4PC0 - chains A and C; structure by X-ray diffraction, 2.50 A resolution.

# Chain A
Protein: Histone-binding protein RBBP4
Source organism: Homo sapiens
UniProtKB: Q09028 (RBBP4_HUMAN); numbering as in UniProt (aligned over 1-425)
Amino-acid sequence (425 residues; numbered 1 to 425; the number before each row is that of its first residue):
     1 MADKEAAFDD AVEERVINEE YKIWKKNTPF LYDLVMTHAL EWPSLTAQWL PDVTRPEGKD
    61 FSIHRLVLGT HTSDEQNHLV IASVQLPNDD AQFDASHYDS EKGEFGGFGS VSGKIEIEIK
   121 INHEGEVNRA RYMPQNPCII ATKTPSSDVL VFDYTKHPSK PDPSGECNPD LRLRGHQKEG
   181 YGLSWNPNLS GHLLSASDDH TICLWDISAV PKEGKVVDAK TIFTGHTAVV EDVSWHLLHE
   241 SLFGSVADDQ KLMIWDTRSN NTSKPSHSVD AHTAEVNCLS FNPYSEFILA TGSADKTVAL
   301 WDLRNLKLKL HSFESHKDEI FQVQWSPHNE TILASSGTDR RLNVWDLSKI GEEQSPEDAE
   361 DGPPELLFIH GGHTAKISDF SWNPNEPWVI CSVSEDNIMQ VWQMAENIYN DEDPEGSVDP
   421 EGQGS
Unresolved in the structure: 1-9, 412-425
Ion coordination: Ca2+ site 1: Ser100 (shared with 1 residue of chain B); Ca2+ site 2: Glu330 (shared with 1 residue of chain B)
UniProt features mapped onto this chain:
  - modified residue: Ala2 (N-acetylalanine), Lys4 (N6-acetyllysine), Ser110 (Phosphoserine), Lys160 (N6-acetyllysine), Ser355 (Phosphoserine)
  - cross-link (Glycyl lysine isopeptide (Lys-Gly)): Lys4 (interchain with G-Cter in SUMO2), Lys160 (interchain with G-Cter in SUMO2)
  - mutagenesis: Val35 (V35A: Loss of interaction with ARMC12), Pro43 (P43A: Loss of interaction with ZNF827 and loss of localization to telomeres; when associated with A-73), Ser73 (S73A: Loss of interaction with ZNF827 and loss of localization to telomeres; when associated with A-43), Glu126 to Asn128 (Loss of interaction with ZNF827), Glu126 (E126A: Loss of interaction with ZNF827 and loss of localization to telomeres; when associated with A-128 and A-179), Asn128 (N128A: Loss of interaction with ZNF827 and loss of localization to telomeres; when associated with A-126 and A-179), Glu179 (E179A: Loss of interaction with ZNF827 and loss of localization to telomeres; when associated with A-126 and A-128), Tyr181 (Y181A: Loss of interaction with ZNF827 and loss of localization to telomeres), Glu231 (E231A: Decreased interaction with ZNF827; when associated with A-277), Asn277 (N277A: Decreased interaction with ZNF827; when associated with A-231), Glu395 (E395A: Decreased interaction with ZNF827)

# Chain C
Protein: Metastasis-associated protein MTA1
UniProtKB: Q13330 (MTA1_HUMAN); residues 670-711 here correspond to UniProt positions 653-694 (UniProt number = residue number - 17)
Amino-acid sequence (42 residues; numbered 670 to 711; the number before each row is that of its first residue):
   670 KLLSSSETKR AARRPYKPIA LRQSQALPPR PPPPAPVNDE PI
Unresolved in the structure: 670, 691-711

# How chain A and chain C interact
Residue-residue contacts (33):
  Glu20(A) - Tyr685(C)
  Ile23(A) - Tyr685(C)
  Ile23(A) - Lys686(C)
  Ile23(A) - Pro687(C)
  Trp24(A) - Pro684(C)
  Asn27(A) - Pro684(C)
  Asn27(A) - Lys686(C)  hydrogen bond (side chain-backbone)
  Asn27(A) - Pro687(C)
  Asn27(A) - Ile688(C)  hydrogen bond (side chain-backbone)
  Phe30(A) - Ile688(C)  hydrophobic
  Leu31(A) - Ala680(C)
  Leu31(A) - Ala681(C)
  Arg340(A) - Tyr685(C)  hydrogen bond
  Arg341(A) - Tyr685(C)
  Gln354(A) - Lys678(C)  hydrogen bond
  Gln354(A) - Arg682(C)  hydrogen bond
  Glu357(A) - Arg683(C)  hydrogen bond (backbone-side chain)
  Asp358(A) - Arg679(C)  salt bridge
  Asp358(A) - Arg682(C)  hydrogen bond (backbone-side chain)
  Asp361(A) - Arg682(C)
  Asp361(A) - Arg683(C)  salt bridge
  Gly362(A) - Arg682(C)  hydrogen bond (backbone-side chain)
  Pro363(A) - Arg682(C)  hydrogen bond (backbone-side chain)
  Leu366(A) - Arg682(C)  hydrogen bond (backbone-side chain)
  Leu367(A) - Ala681(C)
  Phe368(A) - Ala681(C)
  Ile369(A) - Ala681(C)  hydrogen bond (backbone-backbone)
  Ile369(A) - Arg682(C)
  Ile369(A) - Pro684(C)  hydrophobic
  Gly371(A) - Tyr685(C)  hydrogen bond (backbone-side chain)
  His373(A) - Tyr685(C)
  Asn407(A) - Thr677(C)
  Asp411(A) - Ser674(C)  hydrogen bond (backbone-side chain)
Also at the interface, not in a pair above, chain A (24 interface residues in all): Pro364, Ile408
Also at the interface, not in a pair above, chain C (15 interface residues in all): Leu671, Leu672
The authors on this interface:
  - interface residues, chain A: Phe30(A)

# Overview
24 residues of chain A and 15 residues of chain C are in contact, with 13 hydrogen bonds and 2 salt bridges.
Among the polar pairs are Asp358(A)-Arg679(C), Asp361(A)-Arg683(C) and Asn27(A)-Lys686(C). From UniProt: 11
mutagenesis sites on chain A. The paper reports the interface residue Phe30(A).
Here chain A is Histone-binding protein RBBP4 (Homo sapiens) and chain C is Metastasis-associated protein
MTA1. Entry 4PC0 (Structure of the human RbAp48-MTA1(670-711) complex) was determined by X-ray diffraction,
deposited together with 4PBY and 4PBZ.
